8V6V - chains G and I of the 12 polymer chains in the assembly; structure by electron microscopy, 2.80 A resolution.

[Chain G]
Molecule: Histone H2A type 1
Organism: Xenopus laevis
Reference sequence: P06897 (H2A1_XENLA); residues 1-129 here correspond to UniProt positions 2-130 (UniProt number = residue number + 1)
Amino-acid sequence (129 residues; numbered 1 to 129; the number before each row is that of its first residue):
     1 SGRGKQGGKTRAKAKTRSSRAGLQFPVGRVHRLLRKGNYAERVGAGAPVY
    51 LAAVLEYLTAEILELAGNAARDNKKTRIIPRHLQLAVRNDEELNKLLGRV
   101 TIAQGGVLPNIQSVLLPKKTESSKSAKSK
Unresolved in the structure: 1-10, 120-129
Construct notes: engineered mutation Arg-99 (Gly100 in P06897), Ser-123 (Ala124 in P06897)
UniProt features mapped onto this chain:
  - modified residue: Ser-1 (N-acetylserine), Lys-5 (N6-(2-hydroxyisobutyryl)lysine), Lys-9 (N6-(2-hydroxyisobutyryl)lysine), Lys-36 (N6-(2-hydroxyisobutyryl)lysine), Lys-74 (N6-(2-hydroxyisobutyryl)lysine), Lys-75 (N6-(2-hydroxyisobutyryl)lysine), Lys-95 (N6-(2-hydroxyisobutyryl)lysine), Gln-104 (N5-methylglutamine), Lys-118 (N6-(2-hydroxyisobutyryl)lysine)
  - cross-link (Glycyl lysine isopeptide (Lys-Gly)): Lys-13 (interchain with G-Cter in ubiquitin), Lys-15 (interchain with G-Cter in ubiquitin), Lys-119 (interchain with G-Cter in ubiquitin)

[Chain I]
Molecule: Widom 601 DNA (147-mer) with 60 base pairs flanking DNA (reverse strand)
Sequence (207 nucleotides; row label = number of the first residue in the row):
     1 AGAGTGGGAGCTCGGAACACTATCCGACTGGCACCGGCAAGGTCGCTGTT
    51 CAATACATGCACAGGATGTATATATCTGACACGTGCCTGGAGACTAGGGA
   101 GTAATCCCCTTGGCGGTTAAAACGCGGGGGACAGCGCGTACGTGCGTTTA
   151 AGCGGTGCTAGAGCTGTCTACGACCAATTGAGCGGCCTCGGCACCGGGAT
   201 TCTCCAG
Unresolved in the structure: 1-60

[Interface between chain G and chain I]
Contacting residue pairs (18):
  Arg-11(G) / DG90(I)  base contact
  Arg-11(G) / DA91(I)  hydrogen bond to the base
  Arg-11(G) / DG92(I)  hydrogen bond to the sugar
  Ala-12(G) / DA93(I)  phosphate contact
  Ala-14(G) / DA91(I)  phosphate contact
  Lys-15(G) / DA91(I)  phosphate contact
  Lys-15(G) / DG92(I)  hydrogen bond to the phosphate
  Thr-16(G) / DA91(I)  phosphate contact
  Arg-17(G) / DA91(I)  salt bridge to the phosphate
  Arg-20(G) / DA91(I)  phosphate contact
  Arg-20(G) / DG92(I)  salt bridge to the phosphate
  Gly-28(G) / DG90(I)  phosphate contact
  Gly-28(G) / DA91(I)  phosphate contact
  Arg-29(G) / DG90(I)  phosphate contact
  Arg-32(G) / DG89(I)  phosphate contact
  Arg-32(G) / DG90(I)  salt bridge to the phosphate
  Arg-77(G) / DC80(I)  sugar contact
  Arg-77(G) / DA81(I)  salt bridge to the phosphate
Also at the interface, not in a pair above, chain G (12 interface residues in all): Arg-42
Also at the interface, not in a pair above, chain I (9 interface residues in all): DG99, DA100

[Summary]
Chain G and chain I form an interface of 12 and 9 residues respectively; the contacts include 3 hydrogen bonds
and 4 salt bridges. Polar pairs include Arg-11(G)/DA91(I), Arg-11(G)/DG92(I) and Lys-15(G)/DG92(I).
Chain G is Histone H2A type 1 (Xenopus laevis) and chain I is Widom 601 DNA (147-mer) with 60 base pairs
flanking DNA (reverse strand); the structure, Cryo-EM structure of doubly-bound SNF2h-nucleosome complex, was
determined by electron microscopy (same publication as 8V4Y and 8V7L).
